Entry 5GM8 (X-ray diffraction, 2.20 A resolution); this record covers chains A and B.

[Chain A (and B)]
Name: tRNA (cytidine/uridine-2'-O-)-methyltransferase TrmJ
Organism: Pseudomonas aeruginosa
Notes: EC 2.1.1.200; chain B of this document is another copy of the same molecule, construct and numbering; everything in this record applies to it too
UniProt: A0A072ZPM2 (A0A072ZPM2_PSEAI); residue numbers follow UniProt; this construct covers 1-167
Sequence (173 residues; numbered -5 to 167; the number before each row is that of its first residue; numbers below 1 keep their minus sign (Leu-5 is residue -5)):
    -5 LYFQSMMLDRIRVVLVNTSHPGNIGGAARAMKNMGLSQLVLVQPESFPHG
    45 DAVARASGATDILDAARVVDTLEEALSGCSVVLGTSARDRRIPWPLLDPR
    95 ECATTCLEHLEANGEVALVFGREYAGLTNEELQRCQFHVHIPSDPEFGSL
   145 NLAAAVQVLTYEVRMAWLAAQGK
Not modelled in the structure: -5 to -3 (chain B: fully traced)
Construct notes: expression tag (-5 to 0)
Ligand contacts: sinefungin (SFG): Thr79, Ser80, Ala81, Arg82, Phe114, Gly115, Arg116, Glu117, Tyr118, Ala119, Gly120, Leu121, Val133, His134, Ile135, Ser137, Gly142, Ser143, Leu144, Leu146, Ala149
From the paper describing this entry:
  - binding site for sinefungin: Arg23, Ser143
  - catalytic residues: Arg23 (by similarity / conservation)
  - catalytic residues: Ser143 (proposed by the authors, not directly observed)
  - conformationally variable residues (loop rearrangement): Gly115 to Gly120
  - binding site for sinefungin: Arg82 to Leu90 (proposed by the authors, not directly observed)

[Interface between chain A and chain B]
Contacting residue pairs (60; chain A residue first):
  Arg23(A) - Ser143(B)  hydrogen bond (side chain-backbone)
  Arg23(A) - Leu144(B)
  Arg23(A) - Asn145(B)
  Lys26(A) - Asp138(B)
  Lys26(A) - Phe141(B)
  Asn27(A) - Ser137(B)
  Asn27(A) - Asp138(B)  hydrogen bond (backbone-backbone)
  Asn27(A) - Gly142(B)
  Asn27(A) - Ser143(B)
  Asn27(A) - Leu144(B)
  Met28(A) - Pro136(B)
  Met28(A) - Leu144(B)  hydrophobic
  Gly29(A) - Asp138(B)
  Arg49(A) - Arg49(B)
  Asp92(A) - Lys167(B)  salt bridge
  Pro93(A) - Tyr155(B)
  Arg94(A) - Arg94(B)
  Arg94(A) - Tyr155(B)
  Arg94(A) - Glu156(B)  salt bridge
  Arg94(A) - Met159(B)
  Pro136(A) - Met28(B)
  Pro136(A) - Arg158(B)
  Pro136(A) - Met159(B)  hydrophobic
  Pro136(A) - Leu162(B)  hydrophobic
  Ser137(A) - Asn27(B)
  Ser137(A) - Arg158(B)  hydrogen bond (backbone-side chain)
  Asp138(A) - Lys26(B)
  Asp138(A) - Asn27(B)  hydrogen bond (backbone-backbone)
  Asp138(A) - Gly29(B)
  Asp138(A) - Arg158(B)
  Pro139(A) - Arg158(B)
  Phe141(A) - Lys26(B)
  Phe141(A) - Asn27(B)
  Phe141(A) - Ser51(B)
  Phe141(A) - Gly52(B)
  Ser143(A) - Arg23(B)  hydrogen bond (backbone-side chain)
  Ser143(A) - Asn27(B)
  Leu144(A) - Arg23(B)
  Leu144(A) - Asn27(B)
  Leu144(A) - Gln151(B)
  Asn145(A) - Arg23(B)
  Ala148(A) - Gln151(B)
  Gln151(A) - Leu144(B)
  Gln151(A) - Ala148(B)
  Gln151(A) - Val152(B)
  Val152(A) - Gln151(B)
  Val152(A) - Tyr155(B)  hydrophobic
  Tyr155(A) - Pro93(B)
  Tyr155(A) - Ile135(B)  hydrophobic
  Tyr155(A) - Val152(B)
  Tyr155(A) - Glu156(B)  hydrogen bond
  Glu156(A) - Arg94(B)  salt bridge
  Glu156(A) - Tyr155(B)  hydrogen bond
  Glu156(A) - Glu156(B)
  Arg158(A) - Pro136(B)
  Arg158(A) - Ser137(B)
  Arg158(A) - Asp138(B)
  Arg158(A) - Pro139(B)
  Met159(A) - Pro136(B)  hydrophobic
  Leu162(A) - Pro136(B)  hydrophobic
Also at the interface, not in a pair above, chain A (27 interface residues in all): Ile135, Gly142
Also at the interface, not in a pair above, chain B (31 interface residues in all): Ala53, Asp92

[In short]
Chain A and chain B form an interface of 27 and 31 residues respectively, with 7 hydrogen bonds and 3 salt
bridges. Among the polar pairs are Asp92(A)-Lys167(B), Arg94(A)-Glu156(B) and Arg23(A)-Ser143(B). Ligands of
chain A: sinefungin. The paper reports catalytic residues Arg23(A) and Ser143(A); a binding site for
sinefungin at Arg23(A), Ser143(A) and Arg82(A).
Chain A and chain B are both tRNA (cytidine/uridine-2'-O-)-methyltransferase TrmJ (Pseudomonas aeruginosa);
the structure, Methylation at position 32 of tRNA catalyzed by TrmJ alters oxidative stress response in
Pseudomonas aeruiginosa, was determined by X-ray diffraction (same publication as 5GMB and 5GMC).
